1SBB - chains B and C of the 4 polymer chains in the assembly; structure by X-ray diffraction, 2.40 A resolution.

[Chain B]
Molecule: Protein (staphylococcal enterotoxin B)
Source organism: Staphylococcus aureus
Reference sequence: P01552 (ETXB_STAAU); residues 1-239 here correspond to UniProt positions 28-266 (UniProt number = residue number + 27)
Chain sequence (239 residues; numbered 1 to 239; the number before each row is that of its first residue):
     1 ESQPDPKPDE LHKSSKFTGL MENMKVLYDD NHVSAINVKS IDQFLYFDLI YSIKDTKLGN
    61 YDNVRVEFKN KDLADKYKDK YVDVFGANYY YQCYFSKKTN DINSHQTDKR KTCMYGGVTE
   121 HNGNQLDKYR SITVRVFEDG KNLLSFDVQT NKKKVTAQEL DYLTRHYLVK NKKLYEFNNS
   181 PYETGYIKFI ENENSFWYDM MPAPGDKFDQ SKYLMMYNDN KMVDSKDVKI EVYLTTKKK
Disulfide bonds: Cys-93/Cys-113

[Chain C]
Molecule: Protein (14.3.D T cell antigen receptor)
Source organism: Mus musculus
Notes: fragment: beta chain
Chain sequence (238 residues; numbered 3 to 246; 6 numbers in that range are skipped by the numbering (no residue carries them; nothing is unmodelled there); the number before each row is that of its first residue):
     3 AVTQSPRNKV AVTGGKVTLS CQQTNNHNNM YWYRQDTGHG LRLIHYSYGA GSTEKGDIPD
    63 G
    65 YKASRPSQEQ FSLILELATP SQTSVYFCAS GGGRGSYA
   105 EQFFGPGTRL TV
   250 L
   117 EDLRQVTPPK VSLFEPSKAE IANKQKATLV CLARGFFPDH VELSWWVNGK EVHSGVSTDP
   177 QAYKES
   186 NY
   189 SYCLSSRLRV SATFWHNPRN HFRCQVQFHG LSEEDKWPEG SPKPVTQNIS AEAWGRAD
Construct notes: engineered mutation Gln-24 (Asn53 in 1791255), Gln-74 (Asn102 in 1791255), Gln-121 (Asn146 in 1791255); insertion (99-101)
Disulfide bonds: Cys-23/Cys-92, Cys-147/Cys-212

[How chain B and chain C interact]
Pairs across the interface (11):
  His-12(B) with Asn-139(C)
  Tyr-46(B) with Thr-201(C), hydrogen bond
  Tyr-94(B) with His-169(C); Ser-170(C); Gly-171(C)
  Lys-207(B) with Pro-176(C)
  Lys-212(B) with Asn-139(C); Gln-141(C); Lys-142(C)
  Met-215(B) with Lys-140(C); Gln-141(C), hydrogen bond
Interface residues without a listed pair, chain B (10 interface residues in all): Glu-10, Gln-92, Ala-203, Asn-218
Interface residues without a listed pair, chain C (13 interface residues in all): Ala-138, Val-172, Asp-175, Arg-195

[Overview]
The interface between chain B and chain C involves 10 residues on one side and 13 on the other, with 2
hydrogen bonds. Polar pairs include Tyr-46(B)/Thr-201(C) and Met-215(B)/Gln-141(C).
Here chain B is Protein (staphylococcal enterotoxin B) (Staphylococcus aureus) and chain C is Protein (14.3.D
T cell antigen receptor) (Mus musculus). Entry 1SBB (T-cell receptor beta chain complexed with superantigen
seb) was determined by X-ray diffraction.
